PDB entry 1UEX | X-ray diffraction, 2.85 A resolution | chains A and B of the 3 polymer chains in the assembly

== Chain A ==
Name: bitiscetin alpha chain
Organism: Bitis arietans
Amino-acid sequence (131 residues; numbered 1 to 131; the number before each row is that of its first residue):
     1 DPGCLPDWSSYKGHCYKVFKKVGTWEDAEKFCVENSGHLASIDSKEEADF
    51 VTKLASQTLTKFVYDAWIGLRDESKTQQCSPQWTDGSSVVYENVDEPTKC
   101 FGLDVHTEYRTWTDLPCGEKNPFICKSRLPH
Not modelled in the structure: 1-2, 128-131
Cystine bridges: Cys-4/Cys-15, Cys-32/Cys-125, Cys-100/Cys-117

== Chain B ==
Name: bitiscetin beta chain
Organism: Bitis arietans
Amino-acid sequence (125 residues; numbered 1 to 125; the number before each row is that of its first residue):
     1 DEGCLPDWSSYKGHCYKVFKVEKTWADAEKFCKELVNGGHLMSVNSREEG
    51 EFISKLALEKMRIVLVWIGLSHFWRICPLRWTDGARLDYRALSDEPICFV
   101 AESFHNKWIQWTCNRKKSFVCKYRV
Not modelled in the structure: 1-2
Cystine bridges: Cys-4/Cys-15, Cys-32/Cys-121, Cys-98/Cys-113

== Chain A / chain B interface ==
Pairs across the interface - 80 pairs, chain A then chain B:
  Trp-25(A) with Thr-82(B)
  Glu-29(A) with Thr-82(B), hydrogen bond
  His-38(A) with Thr-82(B), hydrogen bond (side chain-backbone); Asp-83(B)
  Leu-39(A) with Thr-82(B)
  Ala-40(A) with Trp-81(B)
  Ser-41(A) with Trp-81(B); Asp-83(B), hydrogen bond
  Ile-42(A) with Trp-81(B); Tyr-89(B), hydrophobic
  Asp-43(A) with Ala-85(B); Tyr-89(B)
  Lys-45(A) with Tyr-89(B)
  Ala-48(A) with Tyr-89(B)
  Gly-69(A) with Arg-80(B); Trp-81(B); Thr-82(B), hydrogen bond (backbone-backbone)
  Leu-70(A) with Leu-79(B), hydrophobic; Arg-80(B); Trp-81(B); Leu-87(B), hydrophobic
  Arg-71(A) with Pro-78(B); Leu-79(B); Arg-80(B), hydrogen bond (backbone-backbone)
  Asp-72(A) with Cys-77(B); Pro-78(B)
  Glu-73(A) with Pro-78(B), hydrogen bond (backbone-backbone); Arg-80(B), salt bridge
  Ser-74(A) with Pro-78(B)
  Gln-78(A) with Leu-70(B); His-72(B); Phe-99(B)
  Cys-79(A) with His-72(B); Cys-77(B), disulfide
  Ser-80(A) with Leu-70(B); Ser-71(B), hydrogen bond (side chain-backbone); His-72(B)
  Trp-83(A) with Met-42(B); Ser-43(B); Val-44(B); Asn-45(B); Gly-69(B); Leu-70(B), hydrophobic; Trp-108(B), hydrophobic
  Thr-84(A) with Trp-25(B); Glu-29(B), hydrogen bond; His-40(B), hydrogen bond (backbone-side chain); Leu-41(B); Gly-69(B), hydrogen bond (backbone-backbone)
  Asp-85(A) with His-40(B); Ser-43(B), hydrogen bond
  Ser-87(A) with Ser-43(B); Asn-45(B)
  Val-89(A) with Leu-70(B), hydrophobic
  Tyr-91(A) with Val-44(B); Asn-45(B); Ser-46(B); Arg-47(B), hydrogen bond; Trp-108(B)
  Glu-92(A) with Trp-108(B)
  Asn-93(A) with Arg-47(B); Asn-106(B); Lys-107(B); Trp-108(B), hydrogen bond (backbone-backbone)
  Val-94(A) with Phe-99(B), hydrophobic; Trp-108(B)
  Asp-95(A) with Lys-107(B); Trp-108(B), hydrogen bond (backbone-backbone)
  Glu-96(A) with Gln-110(B)
  Thr-98(A) with Gln-110(B)
  Phe-101(A) with Trp-74(B), hydrophobic; Leu-79(B), hydrophobic; Leu-92(B), hydrophobic
  Trp-112(A) with Trp-81(B), hydrophobic; Leu-87(B), hydrophobic; Tyr-89(B); Ala-91(B), hydrogen bond (backbone-backbone); Leu-92(B)
  Asp-114(A) with Trp-74(B)
  Lys-126(A) with Asp-83(B), salt bridge
Interface residues without a listed pair, chain A (40 interface residues in all): Ser-44, Gln-82, Pro-97, Thr-111, Thr-113
Interface residues without a listed pair, chain B (35 interface residues in all): Ile-68, Ile-76, Lys-122
Disulfides between the chains: Cys-79(A)/Cys-77(B)

== In short ==
Chain A and chain B form an interface of 40 and 35 residues respectively; the contacts include 1 disulfide
bond, 15 hydrogen bonds and 2 salt bridges. Among the polar pairs are Glu-73(A)/Arg-80(B),
Lys-126(A)/Asp-83(B) and Glu-29(A)/Thr-82(B).
Here chain A is bitiscetin alpha chain and chain B is bitiscetin beta chain, both from Bitis arietans. Entry
1UEX (Crystal structure of von Willebrand Factor A1 domain complexed with snake venom bitiscetin) was
determined by X-ray diffraction.
